PDB entry 8Q3K | electron microscopy, 2.92 A resolution | chains A and F of the 8 polymer chains in the assembly

Chain A:
Protein: DNA-directed RNA polymerase RPB1 homolog
Organism: African swine fever virus BA71V
Notes: EC 2.7.7.6
UniProt: P42486 (RPB1_ASFB7); residue numbers follow UniProt; this construct covers 1-1450
Sequence (1450 residues; numbered 1 to 1450; the number before each row is that of its first residue):
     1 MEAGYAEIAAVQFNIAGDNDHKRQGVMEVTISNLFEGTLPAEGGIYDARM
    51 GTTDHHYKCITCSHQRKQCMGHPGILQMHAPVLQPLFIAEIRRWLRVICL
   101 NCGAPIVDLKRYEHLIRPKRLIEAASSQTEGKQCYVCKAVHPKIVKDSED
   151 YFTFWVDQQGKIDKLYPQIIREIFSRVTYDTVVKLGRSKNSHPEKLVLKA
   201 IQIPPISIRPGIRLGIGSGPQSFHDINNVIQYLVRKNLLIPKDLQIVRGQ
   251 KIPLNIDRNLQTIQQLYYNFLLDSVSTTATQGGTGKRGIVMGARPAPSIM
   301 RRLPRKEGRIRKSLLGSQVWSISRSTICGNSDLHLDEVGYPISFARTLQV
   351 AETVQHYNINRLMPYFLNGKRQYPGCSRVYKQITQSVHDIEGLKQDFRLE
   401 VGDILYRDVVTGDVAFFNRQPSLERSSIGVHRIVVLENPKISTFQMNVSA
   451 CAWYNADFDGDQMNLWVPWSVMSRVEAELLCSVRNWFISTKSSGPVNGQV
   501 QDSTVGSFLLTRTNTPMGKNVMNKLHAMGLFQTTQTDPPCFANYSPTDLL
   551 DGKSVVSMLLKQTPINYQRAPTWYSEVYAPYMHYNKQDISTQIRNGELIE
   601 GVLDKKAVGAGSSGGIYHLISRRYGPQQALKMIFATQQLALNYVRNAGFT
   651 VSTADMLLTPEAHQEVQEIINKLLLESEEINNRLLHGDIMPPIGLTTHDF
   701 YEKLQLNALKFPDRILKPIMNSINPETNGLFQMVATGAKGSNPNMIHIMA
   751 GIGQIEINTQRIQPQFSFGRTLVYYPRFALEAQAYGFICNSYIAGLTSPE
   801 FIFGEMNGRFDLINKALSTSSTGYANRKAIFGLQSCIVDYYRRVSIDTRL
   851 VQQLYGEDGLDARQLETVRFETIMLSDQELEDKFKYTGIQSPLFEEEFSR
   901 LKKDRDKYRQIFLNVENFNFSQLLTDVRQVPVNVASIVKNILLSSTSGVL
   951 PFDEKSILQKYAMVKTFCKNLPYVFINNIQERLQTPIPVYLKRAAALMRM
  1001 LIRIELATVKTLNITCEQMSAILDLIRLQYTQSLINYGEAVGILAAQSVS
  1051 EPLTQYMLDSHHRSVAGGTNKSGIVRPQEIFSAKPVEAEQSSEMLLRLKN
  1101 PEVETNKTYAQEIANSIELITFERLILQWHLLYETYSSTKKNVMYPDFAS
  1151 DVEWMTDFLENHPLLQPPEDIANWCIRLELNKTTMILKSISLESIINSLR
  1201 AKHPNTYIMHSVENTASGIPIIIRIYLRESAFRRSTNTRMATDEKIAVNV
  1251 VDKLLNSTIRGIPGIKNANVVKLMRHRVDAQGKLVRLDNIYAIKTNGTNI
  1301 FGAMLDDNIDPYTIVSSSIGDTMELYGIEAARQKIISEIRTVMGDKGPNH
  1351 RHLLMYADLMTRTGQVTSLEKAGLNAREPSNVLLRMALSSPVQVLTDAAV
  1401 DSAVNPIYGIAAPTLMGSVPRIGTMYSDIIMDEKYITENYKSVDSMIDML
Unresolved in the structure: 217-220, 278-293, 1065-1069, 1446-1450
Ion coordination: Zn2+ site 1: Cys-59, Cys-62, Cys-69, His-72; Zn2+ site 2: Cys-99, Cys-102, Cys-134, Cys-137; Mg2+: Asp-457, Asp-459, Asp-461
What the authors report for this chain:
  - Mg2+ coordination: Asp-457, Asp-459, Asp-461
  - conformationally variable residues (domain motion): Leu-254

Chain F:
Protein: DNA-directed RNA polymerase RPB6 homolog
Organism: African swine fever virus BA71V
UniProt: P42484 (RPB6_ASFB7); numbering as in UniProt (aligned over 1-147)
Sequence (147 residues; numbered 1 to 147; the number before each row is that of its first residue):
     1 MADNDNEDIIMDDLVEEYVETEEENFVDSEEESEDKDEIVESPSICEGFV
    51 QASSQTLVIIPDNERITSNVLTTFEATRLVAVRAQQLAINGSTMLKKKYS
   101 SPIDIAKQELFNRKIPLLVMRCIKVTPEGQKIVEIWNPREMGIPLLD
Unresolved in the structure: 1-37

How chain A and chain F interact:
Residue-residue contacts - 122 pairs, chain A then chain F:
  Gln-12(A) / Phe-49(F)
  Asn-14(A) / Ile-45(F)
  Ile-15(A) / Ile-45(F)
  Asn-19(A) / Ser-42(F)  hydrogen bond (side chain-backbone)
  Asn-19(A) / Ser-44(F)
  Asp-20(A) / Ser-44(F)  hydrogen bond
  Asp-20(A) / Ile-45(F)  hydrogen bond (side chain-backbone)
  Arg-23(A) / Ser-44(F)
  Arg-23(A) / Cys-46(F)
  Arg-23(A) / Glu-47(F)  salt bridge
  Arg-171(A) / Glu-41(F)  salt bridge
  Ser-175(A) / Ile-39(F)
  Ser-175(A) / Val-40(F)  hydrogen bond (backbone-backbone)
  Val-177(A) / Val-40(F)
  Tyr-179(A) / Val-40(F)  hydrophobic
  Tyr-179(A) / Pro-43(F)
  Asn-190(A) / Ile-45(F)
  His-192(A) / Val-40(F)
  Glu-194(A) / Val-40(F)
  Glu-194(A) / Glu-41(F)
  Glu-194(A) / Ser-42(F)  hydrogen bond
  Lys-195(A) / Ser-42(F)
  Lys-195(A) / Pro-43(F)
  Lys-195(A) / Ile-45(F)
  Thr-353(A) / Ala-88(F)
  Gln-355(A) / Ala-88(F)
  Gln-355(A) / Ile-89(F)
  Gln-355(A) / Asn-90(F)
  Gln-355(A) / Gly-91(F)
  His-356(A) / Gly-91(F)
  Tyr-357(A) / Leu-87(F)  hydrogen bond (side chain-backbone)
  Tyr-357(A) / Ala-88(F)
  Tyr-357(A) / Tyr-99(F)
  Tyr-357(A) / Ser-100(F)
  Tyr-357(A) / Pro-102(F)
  Asn-358(A) / Ser-100(F)
  Asn-358(A) / Ser-101(F)
  Arg-361(A) / Ser-100(F)  hydrogen bond
  Arg-361(A) / Ser-101(F)
  Val-471(A) / Ala-84(F)  hydrophobic
  Val-471(A) / Ile-103(F)  hydrophobic
  Met-472(A) / Arg-78(F)
  Met-472(A) / Ala-81(F)
  Met-472(A) / Val-82(F)  hydrophobic
  Met-472(A) / Gln-85(F)
  Arg-474(A) / Ile-103(F)
  Val-475(A) / Thr-77(F)
  Val-475(A) / Val-80(F)  hydrophobic
  Val-475(A) / Ala-81(F)
  Val-475(A) / Ile-103(F)  hydrophobic
  Glu-476(A) / Thr-77(F)
  Glu-478(A) / Ile-103(F)
  Glu-478(A) / Lys-107(F)
  Leu-479(A) / Thr-77(F)
  Leu-479(A) / Leu-146(F)  hydrophobic
  Leu-480(A) / Thr-73(F)
  Leu-480(A) / Phe-74(F)  hydrophobic
  Arg-484(A) / Leu-146(F)
  Arg-484(A) / Asp-147(F)  salt bridge
  Gln-627(A) / Asp-147(F)
  Tyr-840(A) / Thr-67(F)
  Tyr-840(A) / Arg-121(F)
  Tyr-840(A) / Cys-122(F)
  Tyr-841(A) / Ile-66(F)  hydrophobic
  Ile-976(A) / Ile-66(F)
  Asn-977(A) / Arg-65(F)  hydrogen bond (side chain-backbone)
  Asn-977(A) / Ile-66(F)
  Asn-977(A) / Thr-67(F)  hydrogen bond (side chain-backbone)
  Asn-977(A) / Asn-69(F)
  Asn-977(A) / Trp-136(F)
  Asn-978(A) / Asn-69(F)  hydrogen bond (backbone-side chain)
  Ile-979(A) / Asp-62(F)
  Ile-979(A) / Asn-63(F)
  Ile-979(A) / Arg-65(F)
  Ile-979(A) / Trp-136(F)  hydrophobic
  Gln-980(A) / Asn-63(F)  hydrogen bond (side chain-backbone)
  Gln-980(A) / Glu-64(F)
  Gln-980(A) / Arg-65(F)  hydrogen bond (side chain-backbone)
  Arg-982(A) / Asn-63(F)
  Leu-983(A) / Asn-63(F)
  Thr-1031(A) / Val-70(F)
  Gln-1032(A) / Leu-145(F)
  Asn-1036(A) / Thr-72(F)
  Asn-1036(A) / Thr-73(F)
  Asn-1036(A) / Phe-74(F)
  Tyr-1037(A) / Thr-67(F)
  Tyr-1037(A) / Ser-68(F)  hydrogen bond (side chain-backbone)
  Tyr-1037(A) / Thr-72(F)
  Tyr-1037(A) / Glu-75(F)
  Tyr-1037(A) / Arg-121(F)
  Glu-1039(A) / Phe-74(F)
  Gly-1423(A) / Phe-74(F)
  Thr-1424(A) / Phe-74(F)
  Thr-1424(A) / Thr-77(F)
  Thr-1424(A) / Arg-78(F)
  Met-1425(A) / Arg-78(F)
  Ser-1427(A) / Glu-75(F)  hydrogen bond
  Asp-1428(A) / Leu-118(F)
  Asp-1428(A) / Val-119(F)
  Asp-1428(A) / Met-120(F)  hydrogen bond (backbone-backbone)
  Ile-1429(A) / Arg-78(F)
  Ile-1429(A) / Leu-79(F)  hydrophobic
  Ile-1429(A) / Leu-117(F)  hydrophobic
  Ile-1429(A) / Leu-118(F)
  Ile-1430(A) / Leu-117(F)
  Ile-1430(A) / Leu-118(F)  hydrogen bond (backbone-backbone)
  Ile-1430(A) / Ile-135(F)  hydrophobic
  Met-1431(A) / Gln-86(F)  hydrogen bond
  Met-1431(A) / Pro-116(F)
  Met-1431(A) / Leu-117(F)  hydrophobic
  Asp-1432(A) / Pro-116(F)  hydrogen bond (backbone-backbone)
  Asp-1432(A) / Leu-118(F)
  Asp-1432(A) / Arg-139(F)  salt bridge
  Tyr-1435(A) / Lys-114(F)  hydrogen bond (side chain-backbone)
  Tyr-1435(A) / Pro-116(F)  hydrophobic
  Tyr-1435(A) / Arg-139(F)
  Ile-1436(A) / Pro-116(F)  hydrophobic
  Asn-1439(A) / Met-94(F)
  Tyr-1440(A) / Arg-83(F)  hydrogen bond
  Tyr-1440(A) / Ser-92(F)
  Tyr-1440(A) / Met-94(F)
  Tyr-1440(A) / Glu-109(F)
Interface residues without a listed pair, chain A (63 interface residues in all): Asp-18, Glu-172, Arg-176, Arg-842, Phe-975, Gly-1038
Interface residues without a listed pair, chain F (66 interface residues in all): Glu-38, Thr-93, Ile-105, Ile-123, Asn-137

Overview:
Chain A and chain F form an interface of 63 and 66 residues respectively; the contacts include 20 hydrogen
bonds and 4 salt bridges. Polar pairs include Arg-23(A)/Glu-47(F), Arg-171(A)/Glu-41(F) and
Arg-484(A)/Asp-147(F). The Zn2+ site 1 is built by Cys-59(A), Cys-62(A), Cys-69(A) and His-72(A). From the
paper: Mg2+ coordination by Asp-457(A), Asp-459(A) and Asp-461(A); conformational variability at Leu-254(A).
Here chain A is DNA-directed RNA polymerase RPB1 homolog and chain F is DNA-directed RNA polymerase RPB6
homolog, both from African swine fever virus BA71V. Entry 8Q3K (The open state of the ASFV apo-RNA polymerase)
was determined by electron microscopy, deposited together with 8Q3B.
